8T0M - chains J and Z of the 28 polymer chains in the assembly; structure by electron microscopy, 2.40 A resolution.

== Chain J ==
Molecule: Proteasome subunit beta type-3
From: Saccharomyces cerevisiae S288C
Notes: EC 3.4.25.1
UniProtKB: P25451 (PSB3_YEAST); the author numbering skips numbers that UniProt does not, so the offset changes along the chain: 1-9 = UniProt 1-9; 11-206 = UniProt 10-205
Sequence (205 residues; numbered 1 to 206; 1 number in that range is skipped by the numbering (no residue carries it; nothing is unmodelled there); the number before each row is that of its first residue):
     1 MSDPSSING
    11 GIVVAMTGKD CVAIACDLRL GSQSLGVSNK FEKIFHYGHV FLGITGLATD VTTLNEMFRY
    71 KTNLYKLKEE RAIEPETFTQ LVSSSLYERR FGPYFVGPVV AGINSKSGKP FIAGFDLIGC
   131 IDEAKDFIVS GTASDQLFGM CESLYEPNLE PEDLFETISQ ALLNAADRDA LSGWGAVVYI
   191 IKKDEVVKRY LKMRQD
Disordered / not traced: 1-2, 126-128
UniProt features mapped onto this chain:
  - modified residue: Ser32 (Phosphoserine)
  - cross-link: Lys71 (Glycyl lysine isopeptide (Lys-Gly) (interchain with G-Cter in ubiquitin))

== Chain Z ==
Molecule: Proteasome subunit beta type-5
From: Saccharomyces cerevisiae S288C
Notes: EC 3.4.25.1
UniProtKB: P30656 (PSB5_YEAST); residue numbers follow UniProt; this construct covers 1-287
Sequence (287 residues; row label = number of the first residue in the row):
     1 MQAIADSFSV PNRLVKELQY DNEQNLESDF VTGASQFQRL APSLTVPPIA SPQQFLRAHT
    61 DDSRNPDCKI KIAHGTTTLA FRFQGGIIVA VDSRATAGNW VASQTVKKVI EINPFLLGTM
   121 AGGAADCQFW ETWLGSQCRL HELREKERIS VAAASKILSN LVYQYKGAGL SMGTMICGYT
   181 RKEGPTIYYV DSDGTRLKGD IFCVGSGQTF AYGVLDSNYK WDLSVEDALY LGKRSILAAA
   241 HRDAYSGGSV NLYHVTEDGW IYHGNHDVGE LFWKVKEEEG SFNNVIG
Disordered / not traced: 1-75, 167-171

== Interface between chain J and chain Z ==
Pairs across the interface (45; chain J residue first):
  Arg29(J) - Ala244(Z)
  Ser34(J) - Arg242(Z)
  Ser34(J) - Asp243(Z)  hydrogen bond
  Ser34(J) - Ala244(Z)  hydrogen bond (backbone-backbone)
  Ser34(J) - Tyr245(Z)
  Leu35(J) - Phe210(Z)  hydrophobic
  Leu35(J) - Arg242(Z)
  Gly36(J) - Arg242(Z)  hydrogen bond (backbone-side chain)
  Val37(J) - Arg242(Z)
  Asn39(J) - Asn284(Z)  hydrogen bond (side chain-backbone)
  Asn39(J) - Val285(Z)
  Lys40(J) - Asn284(Z)  hydrogen bond (side chain-backbone)
  Thr142(J) - Asn99(Z)
  Gln146(J) - Trp100(Z)
  Asp177(J) - Gln104(Z)  hydrogen bond (backbone-side chain)
  Arg178(J) - Asn99(Z)
  Arg178(J) - Trp100(Z)
  Arg178(J) - Val101(Z)  hydrogen bond (side chain-backbone)
  Arg178(J) - Ala102(Z)  hydrogen bond (side chain-backbone)
  Arg178(J) - Ser103(Z)
  Asp179(J) - Asn99(Z)
  Ala180(J) - Asn99(Z)  hydrogen bond (backbone-backbone)
  Ala180(J) - Val101(Z)
  Ala180(J) - Ala244(Z)
  Ala180(J) - Tyr245(Z)  hydrophobic
  Leu181(J) - Asn99(Z)
  Leu181(J) - Ala244(Z)  hydrophobic
  Trp184(J) - His241(Z)  hydrogen bond (side chain-backbone)
  Trp184(J) - Arg242(Z)
  Lys202(J) - Trp273(Z)
  Met203(J) - Trp273(Z)
  Arg204(J) - Gly248(Z)  hydrogen bond (side chain-backbone)
  Arg204(J) - Asp267(Z)  salt bridge
  Arg204(J) - Val268(Z)
  Arg204(J) - Gly269(Z)
  Gln205(J) - His241(Z)  hydrogen bond (backbone-side chain)
  Gln205(J) - Phe272(Z)
  Gln205(J) - Trp273(Z)
  Gln205(J) - Val285(Z)
  Asp206(J) - Arg94(Z)  salt bridge
  Asp206(J) - Ala240(Z)
  Asp206(J) - Ser246(Z)
  Asp206(J) - Gly247(Z)
  Asp206(J) - Gly248(Z)  hydrogen bond (side chain-backbone)
  Asp206(J) - Val268(Z)
Other interface residues (no listed pair), chain J (22 interface residues in all): Ser6, Tyr200
Other interface residues (no listed pair), chain Z (26 interface residues in all): Thr96, Ile286

== In short ==
22 residues of chain J face 26 of chain Z across their interface; the contacts include 13 hydrogen bonds and 2
salt bridges. Polar pairs include Arg204(J)-Asp267(Z), Asp206(J)-Arg94(Z) and Ser34(J)-Asp243(Z).
Here chain J is Proteasome subunit beta type-3 and chain Z is Proteasome subunit beta type-5, both from
Saccharomyces cerevisiae S288C. Entry 8T0M (Proteasome 20S core particle from Pre1-1 Pre4-1 Double mutant) was
determined by electron microscopy (same publication as 8T08).
